PDB entry 8SSR | X-ray diffraction, 3.14 A resolution | chains A and C of the 3 polymer chains in the assembly

# Chain A
Name: Transcriptional repressor CTCF
From: Homo sapiens
Notes: fragment: Zinc finger domains 3-11
UniProt: P49711 (CTCF_HUMAN); residue numbers follow UniProt; this construct covers 319-606
Sequence (288 residues; each row starts with the number of its first residue):
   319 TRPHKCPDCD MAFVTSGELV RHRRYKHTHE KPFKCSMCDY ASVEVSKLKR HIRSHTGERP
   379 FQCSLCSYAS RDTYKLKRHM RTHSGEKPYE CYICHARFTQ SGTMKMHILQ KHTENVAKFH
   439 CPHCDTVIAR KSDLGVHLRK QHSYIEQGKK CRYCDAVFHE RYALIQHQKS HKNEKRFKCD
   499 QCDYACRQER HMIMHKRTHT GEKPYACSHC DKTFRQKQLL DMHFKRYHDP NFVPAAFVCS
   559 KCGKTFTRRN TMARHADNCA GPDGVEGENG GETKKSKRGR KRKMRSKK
Unresolved in the structure: 579-606
Metal / ion sites: Zn2+ site 1: Cys324, Cys327, His340, His345; Zn2+ site 2: Cys353, Cys356, His369, His373; Zn2+ site 3: Cys381, Cys384, His397, His401; Zn2+ site 4: Cys409, Cys412, His425, His430; Zn2+ site 5: Cys439, Cys442, His455, His460; Zn2+ site 6: Cys469, Cys472, His485, His489; Zn2+ site 7: Cys497, Cys500, His513, His517; Na+ near Gln506 (its only coordinating residue here); Zn2+ site 8: Cys525, Cys528, His541, His546; Zn2+ site 9: Cys557, Cys560, His573, Cys577

# Chain C
Molecule: DNA (35-MER) Strand II
Sequence (35 nucleotides; each row starts with the number of its first residue):
     1 GTGCAGTACC ACATTTAACC AGCAGGTGGC GCTAA

# How chain A and chain C interact
Residue-residue contacts (78; chain A residue first):
  Arg320(A) - DG31(C)  salt bridge to the phosphate
  Met329(A) - DC30(C)  phosphate contact
  Phe331(A) - DC30(C)  sugar contact
  Phe331(A) - DG31(C)  phosphate contact
  Val332(A) - DC32(C)  phosphate contact
  Glu336(A) - DG31(C)  phosphate contact
  Glu336(A) - DC32(C)  base contact
  Arg339(A) - DC30(C)  sugar contact
  Arg339(A) - DG31(C)  hydrogen bond to the base
  Arg339(A) - DC32(C)  base contact
  His340(A) - DC30(C)  salt bridge to the phosphate
  Tyr343(A) - DG29(C)  hydrogen bond to the base
  Tyr343(A) - DC30(C)  phosphate contact
  Lys344(A) - DG29(C)  hydrogen bond to the phosphate
  Lys344(A) - DC30(C)  salt bridge to the phosphate
  Tyr358(A) - DT27(C)  sugar contact
  Tyr358(A) - DG28(C)  hydrogen bond to the phosphate
  Glu362(A) - DC30(C)  hydrogen bond to the base
  Lys365(A) - DG28(C)  base contact
  Lys365(A) - DG29(C)  hydrogen bond to the base
  Lys365(A) - DC30(C)  base contact
  Arg368(A) - DT27(C)  base contact
  Arg368(A) - DG28(C)  hydrogen bond to the base
  His369(A) - DT27(C)  salt bridge to the phosphate
  Ser372(A) - DG26(C)  phosphate contact
  Ser372(A) - DT27(C)  phosphate contact
  Arg377(A) - DG25(C)  salt bridge to the phosphate
  Tyr386(A) - DG25(C)  hydrogen bond to the phosphate
  Arg389(A) - DG25(C)  sugar contact
  Arg389(A) - DG26(C)  salt bridge to the phosphate
  Lys393(A) - DG25(C)  hydrogen bond to the base
  Lys393(A) - DG26(C)  hydrogen bond to the base
  Arg396(A) - DA24(C)  base contact
  Arg396(A) - DG25(C)  hydrogen bond to the base
  His397(A) - DA24(C)  salt bridge to the phosphate
  Thr400(A) - DC23(C)  sugar contact
  Lys405(A) - DG22(C)  salt bridge to the phosphate
  Phe416(A) - DA21(C)  phosphate contact
  Phe416(A) - DG22(C)  phosphate contact
  Gln418(A) - DC23(C)  hydrogen bond to the base
  Gln418(A) - DA24(C)  hydrogen bond to the base
  Thr421(A) - DA21(C)  sugar contact
  Thr421(A) - DG22(C)  phosphate contact
  His425(A) - DA21(C)  salt bridge to the phosphate
  Gln428(A) - DC20(C)  phosphate contact
  Lys429(A) - DC20(C)  salt bridge to the phosphate
  Lys429(A) - DA21(C)  phosphate contact
  Ile446(A) - DA18(C)  sugar contact
  Ile446(A) - DC19(C)  phosphate contact
  Ala447(A) - DC19(C)  hydrogen bond to the phosphate
  Arg448(A) - DC19(C)  sugar contact
  Arg448(A) - DC20(C)  salt bridge to the phosphate
  Asp451(A) - DC19(C)  base contact
  Asp451(A) - DC20(C)  hydrogen bond to the base
  His455(A) - DA18(C)  salt bridge to the phosphate
  Lys458(A) - DA17(C)  salt bridge to the phosphate
  Gln459(A) - DA17(C)  phosphate contact
  Arg479(A) - DT16(C)  sugar contact
  Arg479(A) - DA17(C)  salt bridge to the phosphate
  Tyr502(A) - DG6(C)  sugar contact
  Tyr502(A) - DT7(C)  hydrogen bond to the phosphate
  His509(A) - DT7(C)  base contact
  His513(A) - DG6(C)  salt bridge to the phosphate
  Thr516(A) - DA5(C)  phosphate contact
  Thr516(A) - DG6(C)  phosphate contact
  Lys530(A) - DG3(C)  phosphate contact
  Lys530(A) - DC4(C)  salt bridge to the phosphate
  Phe532(A) - DC4(C)  phosphate contact
  Arg533(A) - DA5(C)  salt bridge to the phosphate
  Gln536(A) - DG6(C)  hydrogen bond to the base
  Leu537(A) - DC4(C)  phosphate contact
  Arg544(A) - DT2(C)  salt bridge to the phosphate
  Arg544(A) - DG3(C)  salt bridge to the phosphate
  Tyr545(A) - DG3(C)  hydrogen bond to the phosphate
  Thr565(A) - DG1(C)  sugar contact
  Arg566(A) - DT2(C)  base contact
  Arg566(A) - DG3(C)  hydrogen bond to the base
  Arg566(A) - DC4(C)  base contact
Other interface residues (no listed pair), chain A (58 interface residues in all): Ala359, Arg415, Thr417, Lys493, Ala503, Arg508, Met512, Gln534
Other interface residues (no listed pair), chain C (25 interface residues in all): DA8

# In short
58 residues of chain A and 25 residues of chain C are in contact; the contacts include 19 hydrogen bonds and
19 salt bridges. Polar pairs include Arg339(A)-DG31(C), Tyr343(A)-DG29(C) and Glu362(A)-DC30(C). The Zn2+ site
1 is built by Cys324(A), Cys327(A), His340(A) and His345(A).
Chain A is Transcriptional repressor CTCF (Homo sapiens) and chain C is DNA (35-MER) Strand II; the structure,
ZnFs 3-11 of CCCTC-binding factor (CTCF) Complexed with 35mer DNA 35-20, was determined by X-ray diffraction
(same publication as 8SSQ, 8SSS, 8SST and 8SSU).
